Entry 8AHM (X-ray diffraction, 2.42 A resolution); this record covers chains B and E of the 6 polymer chains in the assembly.

== Chain B ==
Protein: Tubulin beta-2B chain
Source organism: Bos taurus
UniProt: Q6B856 (TBB2B_BOVIN); the author numbering skips numbers that UniProt does not, so the offset changes along the chain: 1-42 = UniProt 1-42; 45-360 = UniProt 43-358; 369-455 = UniProt 359-445
Amino-acid sequence (445 residues; numbered 1 to 455; 10 numbers in that range are skipped by the numbering (no residue carries them; nothing is unmodelled there); the number before each row is that of its first residue):
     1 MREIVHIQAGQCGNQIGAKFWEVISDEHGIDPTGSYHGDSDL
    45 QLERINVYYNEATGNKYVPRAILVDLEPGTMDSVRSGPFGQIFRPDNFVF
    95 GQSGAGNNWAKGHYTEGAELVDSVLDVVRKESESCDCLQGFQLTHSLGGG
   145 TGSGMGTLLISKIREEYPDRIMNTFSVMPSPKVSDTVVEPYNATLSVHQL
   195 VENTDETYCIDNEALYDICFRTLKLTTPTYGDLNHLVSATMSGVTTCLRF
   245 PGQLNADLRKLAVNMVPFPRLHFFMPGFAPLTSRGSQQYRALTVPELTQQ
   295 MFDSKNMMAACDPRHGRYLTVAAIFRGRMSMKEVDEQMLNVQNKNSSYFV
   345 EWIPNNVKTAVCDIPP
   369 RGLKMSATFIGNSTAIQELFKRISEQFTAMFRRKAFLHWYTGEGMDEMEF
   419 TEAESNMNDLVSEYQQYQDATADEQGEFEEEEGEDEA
Disordered / not traced: 278-281, 440-455
Ion coordination: Mg2+: Gln11 (together with GDP); Ca2+ near Glu113 (its only coordinating residue here)
Residues lining bound ligands: GDP (guanosine-5'-diphosphate): Gly10, Gln11, Cys12, Gln15, Ile16, Asp69, Ala99, Asn101, Ser140, Gly142, Gly143, Gly144, Thr145, Gly146, Ser147, Val171, Pro173, Val177, Asp179, Glu183, Asn206, Leu209, Tyr224, Leu227, Asn228
UniProt features mapped onto this chain:
  - motif: Met1 to Ile4 (MREI motif)
  - binding site (GTP): Gln11, Glu71, Ser140, Gly144, Thr145, Gly146, Asn206, Asn228
  - binding site (Mg(2+)): Glu71
  - modified residue: Ser40 (Phosphoserine), Thr57 (Phosphothreonine), Lys60 (N6-acetyllysine), Ser174 (Phosphoserine), Thr287 (Phosphothreonine), Thr292 (Phosphothreonine), Arg320 (Omega-N-methylarginine), Glu448 (5-glutamyl polyglutamate)
  - cross-link (Glycyl lysine isopeptide (Lys-Gly)): Lys60 (interchain with G-Cter in ubiquitin), Lys326 (interchain with G-Cter in ubiquitin)

== Chain E ==
Protein: Stathmin-4
Source organism: Rattus norvegicus
UniProt: P63043 (STMN4_RAT); residues -43 to 145 here correspond to UniProt positions 1-189 (UniProt number = residue number + 44)
Amino-acid sequence (189 residues; row label = number of the first residue in the row; numbers below 1 keep their minus sign (Met-43 is residue -43)):
   -43 MTLAAYKEKMKELPLVSLFCSCFLSDPLNKSSYKYEADTVDLNWCVISDM
     7 EVIELNKCTSGQSFEVILKPPSFDGVPEFNASLPRRRDPSLEEIQKKLEA
    57 AEERRKYQEAELLKHLAEKREHEREVIQKAIEENNNFIKMAKEKLAQKME
   107 SNKENREAHLAAMLERLQEKDKHAEEVRKNKELKEEASR
Disordered / not traced: -43 to 5, 29-43, 142-145
UniProt features mapped onto this chain:
  - modified residue: Ser46 (Phosphoserine)
  - lipidation (S-palmitoyl cysteine): Cys-24, Cys-22

== How chain B and chain E interact ==
Contacting residue pairs - 26 pairs, chain B then chain E:
  His107(B) - Lys75(E)  hydrogen bond
  Tyr108(B) - His78(E)  hydrogen bond
  Tyr108(B) - Glu79(E)
  Tyr108(B) - Val82(E)  hydrophobic
  Tyr108(B) - Ile83(E)
  Leu152(B) - Glu79(E)
  Ser155(B) - Leu72(E)
  Ser155(B) - Lys75(E)
  Ser155(B) - Arg76(E)  hydrogen bond
  Lys156(B) - Arg76(E)
  Lys156(B) - Glu79(E)
  Arg158(B) - Leu68(E)
  Glu159(B) - Leu69(E)
  Glu159(B) - Leu72(E)
  Glu159(B) - Arg76(E)  salt bridge
  Pro162(B) - Glu65(E)
  Gln193(B) - Lys75(E)
  Glu196(B) - His71(E)
  Thr409(B) - Glu89(E)
  Glu411(B) - Val82(E)
  Glu411(B) - Ala86(E)
  Gly412(B) - Val82(E)
  Gly412(B) - Lys85(E)
  Gly412(B) - Ala86(E)
  Asp414(B) - Lys85(E)  salt bridge
  Glu417(B) - His78(E)  salt bridge
Also at the interface, not in a pair above, chain B (19 interface residues in all): Thr109, Asn197, Gly410, Met413
Also at the interface, not in a pair above, chain E (15 interface residues in all): Ala73

== Overview ==
Chain B and chain E form an interface of 19 and 15 residues respectively; the contacts include 3 hydrogen
bonds and 3 salt bridges. Polar pairs include Glu159(B)-Arg76(E), Asp414(B)-Lys85(E) and Glu417(B)-His78(E).
Chain B binds GDP.
Here chain B is Tubulin beta-2B chain (Bos taurus) and chain E is Stathmin-4 (Rattus norvegicus). Entry 8AHM
(Crystal structure of tubulin in complex with C(13)/C(13')-Bis-Desmethyl-Disorazole Z) was determined by X-ray
diffraction.
